Entry 7B4R (X-ray diffraction, 1.40 A resolution); this record covers chain A.

Chain A:
Protein: Possible 4'-phosphopantetheinyl transferase
Organism: Mycobacteroides abscessus ATCC 19977
UniProtKB: B1MD73 (B1MD73_MYCA9); numbering as in UniProt (aligned over 1-219)
Chain sequence (232 residues; each row starts with the number of its first residue):
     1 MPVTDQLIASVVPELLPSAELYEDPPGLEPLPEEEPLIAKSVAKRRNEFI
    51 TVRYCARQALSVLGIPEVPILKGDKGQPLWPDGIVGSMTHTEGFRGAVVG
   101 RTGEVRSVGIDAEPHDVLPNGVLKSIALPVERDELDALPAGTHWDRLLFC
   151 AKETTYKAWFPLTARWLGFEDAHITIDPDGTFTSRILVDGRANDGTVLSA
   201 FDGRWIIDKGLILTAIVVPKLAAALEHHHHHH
Disordered / not traced: 1-4, 222-232
Construct notes: expression tag (220-232)
Bound ions: Mn2+ site 1: His90 (together with coenzyme A); Mn2+ site 2: Asp111 (together with coenzyme A)
Ligand contacts:
  - coenzyme A (COA): Arg45, Phe49, Val52, Arg53, Lys72, Lys75, Gly76, Gln77, Pro78, Met88, Thr89, His90, Asp111, Tyr156, Lys157, Phe160
  - FD7 (N-(2,6-diethylphenyl)-N'-(N-ethylcarbamimidoyl)urea): Lys152, Glu153, Tyr156, Lys157, Trp166, Leu167, Gly168, Phe169
What the authors report for this chain:
  - binding site for FD7: Lys152, Glu153, Tyr156, Lys157, Trp166, Leu167, Gly168, Phe169
  - catalytic residues: Glu153 (proposed by the authors, not directly observed)
  - binding site for coenzyme A: Lys72, Gly76

Overview:
Chain A binds compound FD7 and coenzyme A. The paper reports the catalytic residue Glu153; a binding site for
FD7 at Lys152, Glu153 and Tyr156 among others.
Chain A is Possible 4'-phosphopantetheinyl transferase (Mycobacteroides abscessus ATCC 19977); the structure,
Structure of the 4'-phosphopantetheinyl transferase PptAb from Mycobacterium abscessus in complex with
Coenzyme A and N-(2,6-diethylphenyl)-N'-(N-ethylcarbamimidoyl)urea, was determined by X-ray diffraction,
deposited together with 7B4S, 7BCZ and 7BDW.
